Entry 7XK1 (electron microscopy, 4.30 A resolution (low resolution: residue-level contacts below are approximate; hydrogen-bond / salt-bridge calls are withheld)); this record covers chains A and B of the 4 polymer chains in the assembly.

# Chain A
Name: Glycine--tRNA ligase
Organism: Oryza sativa Japonica Group
Notes: EC 6.1.1.14
Reference sequence: Q0DFB6 (Q0DFB6_ORYSJ); residue numbers follow UniProt; this construct covers 43-1068
Sequence (1045 residues; numbered 24 to 1068; the number before each row is that of its first residue):
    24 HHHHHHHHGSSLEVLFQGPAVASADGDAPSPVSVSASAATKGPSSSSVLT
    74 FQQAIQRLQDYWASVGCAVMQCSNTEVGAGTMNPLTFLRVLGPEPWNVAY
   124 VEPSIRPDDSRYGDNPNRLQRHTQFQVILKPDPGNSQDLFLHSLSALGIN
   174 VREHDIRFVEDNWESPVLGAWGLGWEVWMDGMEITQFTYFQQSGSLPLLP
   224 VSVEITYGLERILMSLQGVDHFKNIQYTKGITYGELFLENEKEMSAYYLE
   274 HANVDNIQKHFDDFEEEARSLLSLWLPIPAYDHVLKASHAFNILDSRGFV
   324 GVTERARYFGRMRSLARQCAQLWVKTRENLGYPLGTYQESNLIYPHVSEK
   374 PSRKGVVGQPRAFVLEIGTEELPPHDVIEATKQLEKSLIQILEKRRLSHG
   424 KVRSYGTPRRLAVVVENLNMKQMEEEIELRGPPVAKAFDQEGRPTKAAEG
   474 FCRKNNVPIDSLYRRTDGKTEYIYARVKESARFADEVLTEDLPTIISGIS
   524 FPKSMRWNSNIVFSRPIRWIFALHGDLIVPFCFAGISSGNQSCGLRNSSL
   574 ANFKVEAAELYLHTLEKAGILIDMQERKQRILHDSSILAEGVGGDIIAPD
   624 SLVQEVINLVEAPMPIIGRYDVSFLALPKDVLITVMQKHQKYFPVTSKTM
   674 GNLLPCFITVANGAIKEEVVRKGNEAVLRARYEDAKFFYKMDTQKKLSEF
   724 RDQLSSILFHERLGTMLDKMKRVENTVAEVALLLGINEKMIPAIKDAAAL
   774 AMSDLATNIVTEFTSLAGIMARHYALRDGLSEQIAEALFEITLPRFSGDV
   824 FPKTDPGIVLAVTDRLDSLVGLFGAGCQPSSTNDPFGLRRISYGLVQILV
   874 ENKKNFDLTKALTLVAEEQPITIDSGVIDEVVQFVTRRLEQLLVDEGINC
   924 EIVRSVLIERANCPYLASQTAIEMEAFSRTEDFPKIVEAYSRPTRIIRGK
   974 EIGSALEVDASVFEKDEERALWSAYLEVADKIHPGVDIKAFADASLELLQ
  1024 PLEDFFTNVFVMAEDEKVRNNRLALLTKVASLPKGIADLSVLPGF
Not modelled in the structure: 24-69, 363-378
Sequence notes: expression tag (24-42); conflict Pro481 (Leu in Q0DFB6), Thr967 (Ala in Q0DFB6), Lys1040 (Arg in Q0DFB6)

# Chain B
Molecule: tRNA(gly)
Organism: Oryza sativa
Sequence (74 nucleotides; numbered 1 to 74; the number before each row is that of its first residue):
     1 XCGAGCGUAGUUCAAUGGUAAAACAUCUCCUUGCCAAGGAGAAGAUACGG
    51 GUUCGAUUCCCGCCGCUCGCCCCA
Not modelled in the structure: 74
Modified / non-standard residues: GTP (guanosine-5'-triphosphate) at position 1

# Interface between chain A and chain B
Residue-residue contacts (25; chain A residue first):
  Arg340(A) - C72(B)
  Arg453(A) - U16(B)
  Arg453(A) - G18(B)
  Gly454(A) - G18(B)
  Pro455(A) - G18(B)
  Pro456(A) - U19(B)
  Lys459(A) - G18(B)
  Ala470(A) - C54(B)
  Gly473(A) - C54(B)
  Arg476(A) - C54(B)
  Lys492(A) - U19(B)
  Thr493(A) - U19(B)
  Thr855(A) - G69(B)
  Glu961(A) - A36(B)
  Arg965(A) - C35(B)
  Arg965(A) - A36(B)
  Arg968(A) - C35(B)
  Arg968(A) - A36(B)
  Ile969(A) - C35(B)
  Phe1029(A) - C34(B)
  Phe1029(A) - C35(B)
  Thr1030(A) - G33(B)
  Phe1033(A) - G33(B)
  Val1034(A) - C34(B)
  Met1035(A) - C34(B)
Other interface residues (no listed pair), chain A (26 interface residues in all): Ser218, Lys469, Phe474, Lys477, Phe1068
Other interface residues (no listed pair), chain B (13 interface residues in all): A37, G55, C68

# Overview
26 residues of chain A and 13 residues of chain B are in contact.
Chain A is Glycine--tRNA ligase (Oryza sativa Japonica Group) and chain B is tRNA(gly) (Oryza sativa); the
structure, Cryo-EM structure of Oryza sativa plastid glycyl-tRNA synthetase in complex with two tRNAs (both in
tRNA ..., was determined by electron microscopy (same publication as 7XJY, 7XK0 and 8H1C).
